Entry 7RLU (electron microscopy, 2.90 A resolution); this record covers chains B and D of the 4 polymer chains in the assembly.

# Chain B (and D)
Name: Cytosolic 10-formyltetrahydrofolate dehydrogenase
From: Rattus norvegicus
Notes: EC 1.5.1.6; chain D of this document is another copy of the same molecule, construct and numbering; everything in this record applies to it too
UniProtKB: P28037 (AL1L1_RAT); numbering as in UniProt (aligned over 1-902)
Chain sequence (902 residues; row label = number of the first residue in the row):
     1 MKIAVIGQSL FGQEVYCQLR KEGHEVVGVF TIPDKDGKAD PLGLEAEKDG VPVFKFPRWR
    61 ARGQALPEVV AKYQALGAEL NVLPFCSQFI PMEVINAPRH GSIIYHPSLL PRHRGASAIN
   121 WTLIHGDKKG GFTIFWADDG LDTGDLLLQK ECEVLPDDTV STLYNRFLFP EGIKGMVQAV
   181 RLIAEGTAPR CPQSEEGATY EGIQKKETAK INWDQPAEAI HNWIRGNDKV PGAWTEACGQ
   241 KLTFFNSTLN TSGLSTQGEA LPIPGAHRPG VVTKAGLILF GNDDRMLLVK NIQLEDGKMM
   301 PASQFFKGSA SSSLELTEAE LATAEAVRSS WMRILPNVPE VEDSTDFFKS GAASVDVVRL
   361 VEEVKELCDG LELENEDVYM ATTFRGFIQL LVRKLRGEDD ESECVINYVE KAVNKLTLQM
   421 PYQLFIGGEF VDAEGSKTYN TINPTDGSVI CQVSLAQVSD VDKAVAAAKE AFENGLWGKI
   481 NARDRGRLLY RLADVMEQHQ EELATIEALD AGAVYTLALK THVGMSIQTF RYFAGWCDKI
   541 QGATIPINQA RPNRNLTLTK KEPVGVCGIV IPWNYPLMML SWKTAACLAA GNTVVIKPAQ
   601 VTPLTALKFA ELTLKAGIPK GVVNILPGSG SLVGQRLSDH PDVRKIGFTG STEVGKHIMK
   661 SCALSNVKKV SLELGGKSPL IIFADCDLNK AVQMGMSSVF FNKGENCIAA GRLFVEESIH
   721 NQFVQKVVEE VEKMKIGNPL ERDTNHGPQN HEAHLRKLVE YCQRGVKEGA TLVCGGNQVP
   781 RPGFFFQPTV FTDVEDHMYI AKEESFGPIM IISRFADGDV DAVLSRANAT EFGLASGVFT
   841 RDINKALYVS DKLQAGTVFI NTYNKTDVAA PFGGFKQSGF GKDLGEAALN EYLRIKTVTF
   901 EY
Not modelled in the structure: 1-312, 398-404
Sequence notes: conflict Ser313 (Asp in P28037)
Covalently attached groups: 4'-phosphopantetheine (PNS) linked to Ser354, Cys707
Ligand contacts:
  - NADP (NAP; NADP nicotinamide-adenine-dinucleotide phosphate): Val570, Ile571, Trp573, Lys597, Ala599, Gln600, Gly628, Ser629, Gly630, Ser631, Gly634, Gln635, Phe648, Thr649, Gly650, Ser651, Val654, His657, Ile658
  - 4'-phosphopantetheine (PNS): Lys520, Thr521, Met525, Asn574, Tyr575, Met578, Met579, Trp582, Phe701, Asn706, Ile708, Asn864, Lys865, Thr866, Phe872
From the paper describing this entry:
  - catalytic residues: Cys707 (citing earlier work)
  - post-translational modification sites: Ser354
  - binding site for 4'-phosphopantetheine: Ser354, Lys520, Thr521, Asn706, Cys707, Asn864, Lys865

# How chain B and chain D interact
Pairs across the interface (70):
  Pro336(B) with Glu730(D); Lys733(D)
  Asn337(B) with Asn689(D); Glu730(D)
  Gly351(B) with Gln693(D), hydrogen bond (backbone-side chain)
  Ser354(B) with Lys520(D)
  Val358(B) with Thr516(D); Lys520(D)
  Arg359(B) with Thr516(D); Asn745(D), hydrogen bond
  Glu362(B) with Tyr515(D); Leu519(D); Arg742(D), salt bridge
  Glu363(B) with Arg742(D); Asp743(D), hydrogen bond (side chain-backbone)
  Glu366(B) with Arg742(D), salt bridge
  Arg483(B) with Tyr532(D); Asp867(D), salt bridge; Val868(D); Ala869(D)
  Arg487(B) with Tyr490(D); Asp494(D), salt bridge; Glu497(D), salt bridge; Arg531(D)
  Tyr490(B) with Arg487(D); Tyr490(D), hydrophobic
  Asp494(B) with Arg487(D), salt bridge
  Glu497(B) with Arg487(D), salt bridge
  Tyr515(B) with Glu362(D)
  Thr516(B) with Val358(D); Arg359(D)
  Leu519(B) with Glu362(D)
  Lys520(B) with Ser354(D)
  Arg531(B) with Arg487(D)
  Tyr532(B) with Arg483(D); Asp538(D); Lys539(D), hydrogen bond (backbone-side chain)
  Gly535(B) with Lys539(D)
  Trp536(B) with Lys539(D)
  Asp538(B) with Tyr532(D)
  Lys539(B) with Tyr532(D), hydrogen bond (side chain-backbone); Gly535(D); Trp536(D)
  Arg554(B) with Asp851(D), salt bridge; Lys852(D)
  Leu556(B) with Leu847(D), hydrophobic
  Asn689(B) with Asn337(D)
  Gln693(B) with Gly351(D), hydrogen bond (side chain-backbone)
  Glu730(B) with Pro336(D); Asn337(D)
  Lys733(B) with Pro336(D)
  Arg742(B) with Glu362(D), salt bridge; Glu363(D); Glu366(D), salt bridge
  Asp743(B) with Glu363(D), hydrogen bond (backbone-side chain)
  Asn745(B) with Arg359(D), hydrogen bond
  Ile843(B) with Phe900(D), hydrophobic
  Asn844(B) with Tyr902(D)
  Leu847(B) with Leu556(D), hydrophobic; Tyr902(D), hydrophobic
  Asp851(B) with Arg554(D), salt bridge; Tyr902(D), hydrogen bond
  Lys852(B) with Arg554(D)
  Asp867(B) with Arg483(D), salt bridge
  Val868(B) with Arg483(D)
  Ala869(B) with Arg483(D)
  Phe900(B) with Ile843(D), hydrophobic
  Tyr902(B) with Asn844(D); Leu847(D), hydrophobic; Asp851(D), hydrogen bond
Interface residues without a listed pair, chain B (52 interface residues in all): Ala353, Val355, Leu517, Gln528, Gln541, Phe701, Tyr848, Glu886, Glu901
Interface residues without a listed pair, chain D (51 interface residues in all): Ala353, Val355, Leu517, Gln528, Gln541, Tyr848, Glu886, Glu901

# Overview
The interface between chain B and chain D involves 52 residues on one side and 51 on the other, with 10
hydrogen bonds and 12 salt bridges. Among the polar pairs are Glu362(B)-Arg742(D), Glu366(B)-Arg742(D) and
Arg483(B)-Asp867(D). From the paper: the catalytic residue Cys707(B); a binding site for 4'-phosphopantetheine
at Ser354(B), Lys520(B) and Thr521(B) among others.
Both chains are Cytosolic 10-formyltetrahydrofolate dehydrogenase (Rattus norvegicus). Entry 7RLU (Structure
of ALDH1L1 (10-formyltetrahydrofolate dehydrogenase) in complex with NADP) was determined by electron
microscopy, deposited together with 7RLT.
